PDB entry 9E9I | X-ray diffraction, 1.18 A resolution | chain A

== Chain A ==
Protein: Isoform 2B of GTPase KRas
Organism: Homo sapiens
Notes: EC 3.6.5.2
Reference sequence: P01116 (RASK_HUMAN), isoform P01116-2; numbering as in UniProt (aligned over 1-169)
Amino-acid sequence (184 residues; row label = number of the first residue in the row; numbers below 1 keep their minus sign (Met-14 is residue -14)):
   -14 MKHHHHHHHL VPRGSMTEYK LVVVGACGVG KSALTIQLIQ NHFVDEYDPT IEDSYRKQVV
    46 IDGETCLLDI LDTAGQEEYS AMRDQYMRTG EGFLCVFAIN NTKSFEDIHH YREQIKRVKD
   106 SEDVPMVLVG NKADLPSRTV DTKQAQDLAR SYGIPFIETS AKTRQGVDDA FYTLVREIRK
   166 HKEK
Unresolved in the structure: -14 to 0, 169
Differences from the reference sequence: initiating methionine (-14); expression tag (-13 to 0); variant Cys12 (Gly in P01116); engineered mutation Ala118 (Cys in P01116)
Covalently attached groups: compound A1BH5 linked to Cys12
Metal / ion sites: Mg2+: Ser17 (together with GDP)
Small-molecule neighbours:
  - A1BH5 (1-{6-[(4P,6R,8R)-3-fluoro-4-(3-hydroxynaphthalen-1-yl)-7,7-dimethyl-5,6,7,8-tetrahydro-6,8-methanoquinolin-2-yl]-2,6-diazaspiro[3.4]octan-2-yl}propan-1-one): Val9, Gly10, Lys16, Pro34, Thr58, Ala59, Gly60, Gln61, Glu62, Glu63, Tyr64, Ser65, Arg68, Asp69, Met72, Phe78, His95, Tyr96, Gln99, Ile100, Val103
  - GDP (guanosine-5'-diphosphate): Ala11, Gly13, Val14, Gly15, Lys16, Ser17, Ala18, Phe28, Val29, Asp30, Glu31, Tyr32, Asn116, Lys117, Asp119, Leu120, Ser145, Ala146, Lys147
UniProt features mapped onto this chain:
  - motif: Tyr32 to Tyr40 (Effector region)
  - binding site (GTP): Gly10, Ala11, Gly13 to Ala18, Val29 to Thr35, Ala59, Gly60, Asn116, Lys117, Asp119
  - modified residue: Met1 (N-acetylmethionine), Thr2 (N-acetylthreonine), Lys104 (N6-acetyllysine)
  - glycosylation: Thr35 (Microbial infection: O-linked (Glc) threonine)
  - natural variant: Lys5 (K5E: In NS3; K5N: In GASC), Gly10 (G10GG: In AML), Cys12 (G12C: In lung carcinoma; this construct carries the variant), Gly13 (G13D: In GASC, JMML and OES; G13R: In pylocytic astrocytoma), Val14 (V14I: In NS3), Leu19 (L19F: In OES), Gln22 (Q22E: In CFC2; Q22R: In NS3), Pro34 (P34L: In NS3; P34Q: In NS3; P34R: In CFC2), Ile36 (I36M: In NS3), Thr58 (T58I: In NS3), Ala59 (A59T: In GASC), Gly60 (G60R: In CFC2; G60S: In NS3), 8 further natural variant entries in UniProt
  - mutagenesis: Asp38 (D38A: Decreased interaction with MAPKAP1/SIN1), Tyr40 (Y40A: Decreased interaction with MAPKAP1/SIN1), Gln61 (Q61L: Promotes GTP binding)

== In short ==
Bound to chain A: GDP. Covalently linked compound A1BH5: at Cys12. From UniProt: 20 GTP-binding residues and 3
mutagenesis sites.
Chain A is Isoform 2B of GTPase KRas (Homo sapiens); the structure, Crystal Structure of human KRAS G12C
covalently bound to nopinone-derived naphthol compound 21, was determined by X-ray diffraction together with
9E9H from the same study.
